Entry 5KL5 (X-ray diffraction, 2.29 A resolution); this record covers chains A and B of the 3 polymer chains in the assembly.

== Chain A ==
Protein: Wilms tumor protein
From: Homo sapiens
UniProtKB: P19544 (WT1_HUMAN), isoform P19544-2; residues 350-437 here correspond to UniProt positions 333-420 (UniProt number = residue number - 17)
Chain sequence (93 residues; row label = number of the first residue in the row):
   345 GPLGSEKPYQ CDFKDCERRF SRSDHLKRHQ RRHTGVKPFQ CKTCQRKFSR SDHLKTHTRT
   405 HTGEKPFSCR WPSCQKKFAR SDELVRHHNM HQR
Unresolved in the structure: 345-348, 437
Sequence notes: expression tag (345-349); engineered mutation His-369 (Gln352 in P19544)
Bound ions: Zn2+ site 1: Cys-355, Cys-360, His-373, His-377; Zn2+ site 2: Cys-385, Cys-388, His-401, His-405; Zn2+ site 3: Cys-413, Cys-418, His-431, His-435
Reported in the primary citation:
  - binding site for the 11-nt DNA strand (chain B): Arg-366, His-369, Arg-372
  - conformationally variable residues: Arg-366

== Chain B ==
Molecule: 11-nt DNA strand
Sequence (11 nucleotides; row label = number of the first residue in the row):
     1 AGCGTGGGXG T
Modified residues: 1CC (5-carboxy-2'-deoxycytidine monophosphate) at position 9

== How chain A and chain B interact ==
Residue-residue contacts (30; chain A residue first):
  Lys-351(A) / DG8(B)  salt bridge to the phosphate
  Arg-362(A) / DG7(B)  salt bridge to the phosphate
  Phe-364(A) / DG8(B)  phosphate contact
  Arg-366(A) / DG10(B)  hydrogen bond to the base
  Arg-366(A) / DT11(B)  hydrogen bond to the base
  His-369(A) / 1CC_9(B)  base contact
  His-369(A) / DG10(B)  base contact
  Arg-372(A) / DG7(B)  base contact
  Arg-372(A) / DG8(B)  hydrogen bond to the base
  Arg-372(A) / 1CC_9(B)  base contact
  His-373(A) / DG7(B)  salt bridge to the phosphate
  Arg-376(A) / DG6(B)  hydrogen bond to the phosphate
  Arg-376(A) / DG7(B)  salt bridge to the phosphate
  Lys-381(A) / DT5(B)  salt bridge to the phosphate
  Arg-390(A) / DG4(B)  hydrogen bond to the phosphate
  Phe-392(A) / DT5(B)  phosphate contact
  Arg-394(A) / DG6(B)  hydrogen bond to the base
  Arg-394(A) / DG7(B)  hydrogen bond to the base
  His-397(A) / DT5(B)  stacking on the base
  His-397(A) / DG6(B)  hydrogen bond to the base
  His-401(A) / DG4(B)  salt bridge to the phosphate
  Thr-404(A) / DC3(B)  phosphate contact
  Phe-422(A) / DG2(B)  phosphate contact
  Arg-424(A) / DC3(B)  base contact
  Arg-424(A) / DG4(B)  hydrogen bond to the base
  Arg-424(A) / DT5(B)  hydrogen bond to the base
  Glu-427(A) / DG2(B)  sugar contact
  Glu-427(A) / DC3(B)  base contact
  Arg-430(A) / DA1(B)  hydrogen bond to the base
  Arg-430(A) / DG2(B)  hydrogen bond to the base
Also at the interface, not in a pair above, chain A (27 interface residues in all): Ser-365, Asp-368, Ser-393, Asp-396, Thr-400, Lys-409, Ala-423, Asp-426

== Summary ==
Chain A and chain B form an interface of 27 and 11 residues respectively; the contacts include 12 hydrogen
bonds, 6 salt bridges and 1 aromatic stacking contact. Polar contacts include Arg-366(A)/DG10(B),
Arg-366(A)/DT11(B) and Arg-372(A)/DG8(B). The paper reports a binding site for the 11-nt DNA strand (chain B)
at Arg-366(A), His-369(A) and Arg-372(A); conformational variability at Arg-366(A).
Chain A is Wilms tumor protein (Homo sapiens) and chain B is an 11-nt DNA strand; the structure, Wilms Tumor
Protein (WT1) ZnF2-4 Q369H in complex with carboxylated DNA, was determined by X-ray diffraction (same
publication as 5KL2, 5KL3, 5KL4, 5KL6 and 5KL7).
